Entry 4YJ3 (X-ray diffraction, 3.75 A resolution); this record covers chains B and F of the 6 polymer chains in the assembly.

Chain B:
Name: Tubulin beta-2B chain
From: Bos taurus
UniProt: Q6B856 (TBB2B_BOVIN); the author numbering skips numbers that UniProt does not, so the offset changes along the chain: 1-42 = UniProt 1-42; 45-360 = UniProt 43-358; 369-455 = UniProt 359-445
Chain sequence (445 residues; row label = number of the first residue in the row; note: 10 numbers in that range are skipped by the numbering (no residue carries them; nothing is unmodelled there)):
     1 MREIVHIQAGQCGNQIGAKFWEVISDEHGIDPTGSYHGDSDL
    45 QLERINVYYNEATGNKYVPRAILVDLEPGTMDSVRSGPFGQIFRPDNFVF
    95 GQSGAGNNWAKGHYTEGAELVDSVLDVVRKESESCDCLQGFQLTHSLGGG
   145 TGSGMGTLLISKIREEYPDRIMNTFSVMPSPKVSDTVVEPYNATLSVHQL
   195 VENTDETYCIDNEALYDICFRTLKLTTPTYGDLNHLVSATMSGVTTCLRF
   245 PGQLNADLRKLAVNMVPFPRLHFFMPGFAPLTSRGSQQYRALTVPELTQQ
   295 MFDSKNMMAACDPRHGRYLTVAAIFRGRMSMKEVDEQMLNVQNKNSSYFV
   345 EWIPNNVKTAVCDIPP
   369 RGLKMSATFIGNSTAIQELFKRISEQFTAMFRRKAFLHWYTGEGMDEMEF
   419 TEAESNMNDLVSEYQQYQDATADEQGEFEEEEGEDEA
Disordered / not traced: 276-281, 439-455
Bound ions: Mg2+: Gln11 (together with GDP); Ca2+ near Glu113 (its only coordinating residue here)
Ligand contacts:
  - 4EE (6-(4-ethoxyphenyl)-3-(2-methoxyphenyl)-7H-[1,2,4]triazolo[3,4-b][1,3,4]thiadiazine): Val238, Cys241, Leu242, Leu248, Ala250, Asp251, Leu252, Lys254, Leu255, Asn258, Met259, Thr314, Val315, Ala316, Ala317, Ile318, Asn350, Val351, Lys352, Ala354, Thr376, Ile378
  - GDP (guanosine-5'-diphosphate): Gly10, Gln11, Cys12, Gln15, Ile16, Ala99, Asn101, Ser140, Gly142, Gly143, Gly144, Thr145, Gly146, Ser147, Val171, Pro173, Val177, Ser178, Asp179, Glu183, Asn206, Leu209, Tyr224, Leu227, Asn228
UniProt features mapped onto this chain:
  - motif: Met1 to Ile4 (MREI motif)
  - binding site (GTP): Gln11, Glu71, Ser140, Gly144, Thr145, Gly146, Asn206, Asn228
  - binding site (Mg(2+)): Glu71
  - modified residue: Ser40 (Phosphoserine), Thr57 (Phosphothreonine), Lys60 (N6-acetyllysine), Ser174 (Phosphoserine), Thr287 (Phosphothreonine), Thr292 (Phosphothreonine), Arg320 (Omega-N-methylarginine), Glu448 (5-glutamyl polyglutamate)
  - cross-link (Glycyl lysine isopeptide (Lys-Gly)): Lys60 (interchain with G-Cter in ubiquitin), Lys326 (interchain with G-Cter in ubiquitin)
What the authors report for this chain:
  - binding site for 4EE: Cys241, Leu248, Ala250, Leu255, Asn258, Met259, Thr314, Ala316, Ile318, Ile378

Chain F:
Name: Tubulin-tyrosine ligase
From: Gallus gallus
UniProt: E1BQ43 (E1BQ43_CHICK); residue numbers follow UniProt; this construct covers 1-378
Chain sequence (384 residues; numbered 1 to 384; the number before each row is that of its first residue):
     1 MYTFVVRDENSSVYAEVSRLLLATGQWKRLRKDNPRFNLMLGERNRLPFG
    51 RLGHEPGLVQLVNYYRGADKLCRKASLVKLIKTSPELSESCTWFPESYVI
   101 YPTNLKTPVAPAQNGIRHLINNTRTDEREVFLAAYNRRREGREGNVWIAK
   151 SSAGAKGEGILISSEASELLDFIDEQGQVHVIQKYLEKPLLLEPGHRKFD
   201 IRSWVLVDHLYNIYLYREGVLRTSSEPYNSANFQDKTCHLTNHCIQKEYS
   251 KNYGRYEEGNEMFFEEFNQYLMDALNTTLENSILLQIKHIIRSCLMCIEP
   301 AISTKHLHYQSFQLFGFDFMVDEELKVWLIEVNGAPACAQKLYAELCQGI
   351 VDVAISSVFPLADTGQKTSQPTSIFIKLHHHHHH
Disordered / not traced: 102-125, 137-143, 152-161, 174-180, 224-261, 363-372, 379-384
Differences from the reference sequence: expression tag (379-384)

How chain B and chain F interact:
Pairs across the interface (14; chain B residue first):
  Arg311(B) with Arg31(F)
  Leu333(B) with Pro56(F)
  Gln336(B) with Arg36(F)
  Asn337(B) with Thr3(F); Arg36(F); Gly57(F); Leu58(F)
  Lys338(B) with Met1(F)
  Ser340(B) with Leu30(F); Asn34(F); Arg36(F)
  Phe343(B) with Arg36(F)
  Glu345(B) with Arg31(F), salt bridge
  Asn350(B) with Arg36(F), hydrogen bond
Interface residues without a listed pair, chain B (11 interface residues in all): Ser341, Asn349
Interface residues without a listed pair, chain F (12 interface residues in all): Lys28, Asp33, Glu55

Summary:
The interface between chain B and chain F involves 11 residues on one side and 12 on the other, with 1
hydrogen bond and 1 salt bridge. Polar contacts include Glu345(B)-Arg31(F) and Asn350(B)-Arg36(F). Ligands of
chain B: GDP and compound 4EE. From the paper: a binding site for 4EE at Cys241(B), Leu248(B) and Ala250(B)
among others.
Chain B is Tubulin beta-2B chain (Bos taurus) and chain F is Tubulin-tyrosine ligase (Gallus gallus); the
structure, Crystal structure of tubulin bound to compound 2, was determined by X-ray diffraction (same
publication as 4YJ2).
